5XM0 - chains B and I of the 10 polymer chains in the assembly; structure by X-ray diffraction, 2.87 A resolution.

[Chain B]
Protein: Histone H4
From: Mus musculus
UniProtKB: P62806 (H4_MOUSE); residues 0-102 here correspond to UniProt positions 1-103 (UniProt number = residue number + 1)
Chain sequence (106 residues; each row starts with the number of its first residue; numbers below 1 keep their minus sign (Gly-3 is residue -3)):
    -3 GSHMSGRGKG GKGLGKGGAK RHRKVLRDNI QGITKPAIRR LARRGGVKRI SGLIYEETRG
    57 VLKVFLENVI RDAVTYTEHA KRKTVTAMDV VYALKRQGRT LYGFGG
Not modelled in the structure: -3 to 24
Differences from the reference sequence: expression tag (-3 to -1)
Curated features (UniProtKB/Swiss-Prot):
  - DNA-binding region: Lys16 to Lys20
  - modified residue: Ser1 (N-acetylserine), Arg3 (Asymmetric dimethylarginine), Lys5 (N6-(2-hydroxyisobutyryl)lysine), Lys8 (N6-(2-hydroxyisobutyryl)lysine), Lys12 (N6-(2-hydroxyisobutyryl)lysine), Lys16 (N6-(2-hydroxyisobutyryl)lysine), Lys20 (N6,N6,N6-trimethyllysine), Lys31 (N6-(2-hydroxyisobutyryl)lysine), Lys44 (N6-(2-hydroxyisobutyryl)lysine), Ser47 (Phosphoserine), Tyr51 (Phosphotyrosine), Lys59 (N6-(2-hydroxyisobutyryl)lysine), Lys77 (N6-(2-hydroxyisobutyryl)lysine), Lys79 (N6-(2-hydroxyisobutyryl)lysine), Thr80 (Phosphothreonine), Tyr88 (Phosphotyrosine), Lys91 (N6-(2-hydroxyisobutyryl)lysine)
  - cross-link (Glycyl lysine isopeptide (Lys-Gly)): Lys12 (interchain with G-Cter in SUMO2), Lys20 (interchain with G-Cter in SUMO2), Lys31 (interchain with G-Cter in SUMO2), Lys59 (interchain with G-Cter in SUMO2), Lys79 (interchain with G-Cter in SUMO2), Lys91 (interchain with G-Cter in SUMO2)

[Chain I]
Molecule: 146-nt DNA strand
From: Homo sapiens
Sequence (146 nucleotides; numbered 1 to 146; the number before each row is that of its first residue):
     1 ATCAATATCC ACCTGCAGAT TCTACCAAAA GTGTATTTGG AAACTGCTCC ATCAAAAGGC
    61 ATGTTCAGCT GAATTCAGCT GAACATGCCT TTTGATGGAG CAGTTTCCAA ATACACTTTT
   121 GGTAGAATCT GCAGGTGGAT ATTGAT

[Chain B / chain I interface]
Contacting residue pairs (6; chain B residue first):
  Thr30(B) with DA61(I), phosphate contact
  Pro32(B) with DC60(I), phosphate contact; DA61(I), phosphate contact
  Arg36(B) with DC60(I), salt bridge to the phosphate
  Arg45(B) with DC69(I), sugar contact
  Lys77(B) with DG40(I), salt bridge to the phosphate
Other interface residues (no listed pair), chain B (6 interface residues in all): Thr80
Other interface residues (no listed pair), chain I (6 interface residues in all): DC49, DT70

[Summary]
Chain B and chain I each contribute 6 residues to their interface, with 2 salt bridges. Polar pairs include
Arg36(B)-DC60(I) and Lys77(B)-DG40(I). UniProt lists a DNA-binding region on chain B.
Chain B is Histone H4 (Mus musculus) and chain I is a 146-nt DNA strand (Homo sapiens); the structure, The
mouse nucleosome structure containing H2A, H2B type3-A, H3.3, and H4, was determined by X-ray diffraction
together with 5XM1 from the same study.
